PDB entry 9DR4 | X-ray diffraction, 1.85 A resolution | chain A

# Chain A
Molecule: Bifunctional protein GlmU
Organism: Staphylococcus aureus subsp. aureus NCTC 8325
Notes: EC 2.7.7.23, 2.3.1.157
Reference sequence: Q2G0S3 (GLMU_STAA8); residue numbers follow UniProt; this construct covers 1-450
Amino-acid sequence (460 residues; row label = number of the first residue in the row; numbers below 1 keep their minus sign (Met-9 is residue -9)):
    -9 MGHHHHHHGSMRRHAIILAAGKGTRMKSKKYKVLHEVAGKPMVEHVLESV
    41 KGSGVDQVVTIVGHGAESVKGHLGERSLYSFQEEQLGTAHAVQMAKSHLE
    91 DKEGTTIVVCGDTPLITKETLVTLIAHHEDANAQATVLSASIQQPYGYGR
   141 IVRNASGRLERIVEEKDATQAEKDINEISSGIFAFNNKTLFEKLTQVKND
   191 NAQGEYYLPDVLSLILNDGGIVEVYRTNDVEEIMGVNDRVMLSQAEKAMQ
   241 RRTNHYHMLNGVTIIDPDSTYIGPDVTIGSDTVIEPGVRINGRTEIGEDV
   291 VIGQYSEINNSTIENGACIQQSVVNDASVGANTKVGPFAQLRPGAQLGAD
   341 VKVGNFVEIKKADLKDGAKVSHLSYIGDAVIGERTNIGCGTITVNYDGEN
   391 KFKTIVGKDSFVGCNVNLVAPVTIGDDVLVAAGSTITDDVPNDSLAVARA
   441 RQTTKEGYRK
Disordered / not traced: -9 to 0
Sequence notes: initiating methionine (-9); expression tag (-8 to 0)
Metal / ion sites: Mg2+ near Asn405 (its only coordinating residue here)
Ligand contacts:
  - coenzyme A (COA): Gly378, Val384, Tyr386, Val402, Gly403, Cys404, Val409, Leu419, Ala421, Ala422, Thr427, Leu435, Val437, Arg439, Ala440, Arg441, Thr443, Lys445, Tyr448
  - 1-O-phosphono-alpha-D-glucopyranose (G1P): Arg332, Lys350, Lys359, Ser361, His362, Tyr365, Asp368, Asn376, Asn385, Tyr386, Lys391
  - UTP (uridine 5'-triphosphate): Leu8, Ala9, Ala10, Gly11, Lys12, Gly13, Thr14, Arg15, Lys22, Val23, Gln72, Gln75, Leu76, Gly77, Thr78, Ala81, Cys100, Gly101, Asp102, Asn227
Swiss-Prot annotation at these positions:
  - region: Val230 to Asn250 (Linker)
  - active site: His362 (Proton acceptor)
  - binding site (UDP-N-acetyl-alpha-D-glucosamine): Leu8 to Gly11, Lys22, Gln72, Gly77, Thr78, Gly139, Glu154, Asn227, Arg332, Lys350, Tyr365, Asn376
  - binding site (Mg(2+)): Asp102, Asn227
  - binding site (acetyl-CoA): Asn385, Tyr386, Ala422, Arg439
From the paper describing this entry:
  - binding site for coenzyme A: Lys445, Tyr448
  - mutagenesis - C379A: unchanged catalytic activity on non-reducing and reducing conditions

# Overview
Bound to chain A: coenzyme A, 1-O-phosphono-alpha-D-glucopyranose and UTP. From UniProt: active-site residue
His362, 15 UDP-N-acetyl-alpha-D-glucosamine-binding residues, Mg2+-binding residues Asp102 and Asn227 and 4
acetyl-CoA-binding residues. The paper reports a binding site for coenzyme A at Lys445 and Tyr448; C379A
leaves catalytic activity on non-reducing and reducing conditions unchanged.
Chain A is Bifunctional protein GlmU (Staphylococcus aureus subsp. aureus NCTC 8325); the structure, Crystal
structure of bifunctional GlmU from Staphylococcus aureus NCTC 8325 complexed with UTP, CoA and Glc ..., was
determined by X-ray diffraction together with 9DQF from the same study.
